Entry 6JZR (electron microscopy, 7.40 A resolution (low resolution: residue-level contacts below are approximate; hydrogen-bond / salt-bridge calls are withheld)); this record covers chains A and G of the 22 polymer chains in the assembly.

Chain A (and G):
Name: Flagellar basal-body rod protein FlgG
Source organism: Salmonella typhimurium
Notes: chain G of this document is another copy of the same molecule, construct and numbering; everything in this record applies to it too
Reference sequence: A0A0J5DTL8 (A0A0J5DTL8_SALTM); numbering as in UniProt (aligned over 1-260)
Sequence (260 residues; each row starts with the number of its first residue):
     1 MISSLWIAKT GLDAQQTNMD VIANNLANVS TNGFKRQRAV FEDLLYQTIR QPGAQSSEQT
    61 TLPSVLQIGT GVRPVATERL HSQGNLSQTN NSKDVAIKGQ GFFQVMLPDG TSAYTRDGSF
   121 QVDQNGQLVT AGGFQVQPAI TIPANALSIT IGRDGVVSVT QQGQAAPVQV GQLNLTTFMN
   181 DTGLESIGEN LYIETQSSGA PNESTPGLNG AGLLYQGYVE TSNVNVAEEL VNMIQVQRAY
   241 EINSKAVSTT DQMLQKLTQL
Not modelled in the structure: 52-64
Sequence notes: conflict Val65 (Gly in A0A0J5DTL8)

Chain A / chain G interface:
Residue-residue contacts - 16 pairs, chain A then chain G:
  Arg153(A) - Pro108(G)
  Ala227(A) - Tyr240(G)
  Glu228(A) - Leu12(G)
  Val231(A) - Lys9(G)
  Val231(A) - Leu12(G)
  Asn232(A) - Lys9(G)
  Ile234(A) - Asp251(G)
  Gln235(A) - Leu5(G)
  Gln235(A) - Lys9(G)
  Arg238(A) - Asp251(G)
  Arg238(A) - Leu254(G)
  Arg238(A) - Gln255(G)
  Glu241(A) - Thr258(G)
  Lys245(A) - Thr258(G)
  Lys245(A) - Gln259(G)
  Lys245(A) - Leu260(G)
Also at the interface, not in a pair above, chain A (11 interface residues in all): Ile242
Also at the interface, not in a pair above, chain G (12 interface residues in all): Asp109

Overview:
The interface between chain A and chain G involves 11 residues on one side and 12 on the other.
Both chains are Flagellar basal-body rod protein FlgG (Salmonella typhimurium). Entry 6JZR (Structure of the
bacterial flagellar polyrod) was determined by electron microscopy, deposited together with 6JF2 and 6JZT.
